Entry 9C7W (X-ray diffraction, 2.08 A resolution); this record covers chain A.

Chain A:
Name: ORF1ab polyprotein
Source organism: Human coronavirus OC43
UniProt: U3M6R3 (U3M6R3_CVHOC); residues 1-298 here correspond to UniProt positions 3247-3544 (UniProt number = residue number + 3246)
Chain sequence (298 residues; numbered 1 to 298; the number before each row is that of its first residue):
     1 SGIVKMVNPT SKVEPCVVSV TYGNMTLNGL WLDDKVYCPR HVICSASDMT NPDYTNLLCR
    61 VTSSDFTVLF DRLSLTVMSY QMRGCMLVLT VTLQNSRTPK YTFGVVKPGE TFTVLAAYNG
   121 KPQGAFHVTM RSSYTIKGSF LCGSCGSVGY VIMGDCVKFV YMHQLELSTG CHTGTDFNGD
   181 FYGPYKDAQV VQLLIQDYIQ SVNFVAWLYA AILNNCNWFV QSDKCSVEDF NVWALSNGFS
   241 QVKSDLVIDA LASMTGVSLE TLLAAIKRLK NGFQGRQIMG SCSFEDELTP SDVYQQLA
Differences from the reference sequence: engineered mutation Leu194 (Pro3440 in U3M6R3)
Covalent attachments: compound A1AUY linked to Cys142
Residues lining bound ligands: A1AUY ((8S)-3-(4,4-difluorocyclohexyl)-5-(pyrimidin-2-yl)pyrazolo[1,5-a]pyrimidine): His41, Cys44, Met49, Tyr54, Gln164, Leu165, Glu166, Asp187, Ala188, Gln189
From the paper describing this entry:
  - binding site for A1AUY: Cys142
  - specificity-determining residues: Cys142

Overview:
Covalently linked compound A1AUY: at Cys142. The paper reports a binding site for A1AUY at Cys142; the
specificity determinant Cys142.
Chain A is ORF1ab polyprotein (Human coronavirus OC43); the structure, human OC43 Main Protease (1-303) in
complex with potent inhibitor, was determined by X-ray diffraction together with 9C80 and 9C8Q from the same
study.
